Entry 8ZLW (X-ray diffraction, 2.20 A resolution); this record covers chains A and R of the 3 polymer chains in the assembly.

== Chain A ==
Protein: Maltodextrin-binding protein
Organism: Escherichia coli #1/H766
Reference sequence: A0A4P1LXE0 (A0A4P1LXE0_SERSF); residues 2-370 here correspond to UniProt positions 3-371 (UniProt number = residue number + 1)
Amino-acid sequence (376 residues; each row starts with the number of its first residue):
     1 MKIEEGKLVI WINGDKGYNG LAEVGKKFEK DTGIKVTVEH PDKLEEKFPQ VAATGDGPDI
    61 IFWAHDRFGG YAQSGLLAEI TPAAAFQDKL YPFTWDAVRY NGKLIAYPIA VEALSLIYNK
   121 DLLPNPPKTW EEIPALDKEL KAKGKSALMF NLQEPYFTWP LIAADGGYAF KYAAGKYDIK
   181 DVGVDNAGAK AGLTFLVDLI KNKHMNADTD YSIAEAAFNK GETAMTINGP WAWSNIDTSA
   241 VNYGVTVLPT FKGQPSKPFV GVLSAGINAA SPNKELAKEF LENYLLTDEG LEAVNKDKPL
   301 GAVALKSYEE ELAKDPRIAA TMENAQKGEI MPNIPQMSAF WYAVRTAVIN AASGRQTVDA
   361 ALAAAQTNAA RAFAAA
Not modelled in the structure: 173, 371-376
Differences from the reference sequence: initiating methionine (1); conflict Ala83 (Asp84 in A0A4P1LXE0), Ala84 (Lys85 in A0A4P1LXE0), Ala173 (Glu174 in A0A4P1LXE0), Ala174 (Asn175 in A0A4P1LXE0), Ala240 (Lys241 in A0A4P1LXE0), Ala360 (Glu361 in A0A4P1LXE0), Ala363 (Lys364 in A0A4P1LXE0), Ala364 (Asp365 in A0A4P1LXE0); expression tag (371-376)

== Chain R ==
Protein: Serine/threonine-protein phosphatase rdgC
Organism: Drosophila melanogaster
Notes: EC 3.1.3.16
Reference sequence: P40421 (RDGC_DROME); residues 3-15 here correspond to UniProt positions 13-25 (UniProt number = residue number + 10)
Amino-acid sequence (33 residues; each row starts with the number of its first residue; a row labelled like 2A-2J holds insertion residues (2A, then the next letters in order)):
     1 MD
 2A-2J ENAIRAAIFI
     3 QKWYRRHQAR REMLEHHHHH H
Not modelled in the structure: 1, 21-23
Differences from the reference sequence: expression tag (16-23)

== How chain A and chain R interact ==
Contacting residue pairs - 24 pairs, chain A then chain R:
  Asn13(A) - Arg12(R)  hydrogen bond
  Asn13(A) - Leu16(R)
  Asp15(A) - Leu16(R)
  Asp42(A) - Arg8(R)  salt bridge
  Lys43(A) - Arg8(R)
  Lys43(A) - Arg12(R)
  Leu44(A) - Arg12(R)
  Glu45(A) - Arg12(R)  salt bridge
  Glu45(A) - Met15(R)
  Trp63(A) - Arg12(R)
  Trp63(A) - Met15(R)  hydrophobic
  Glu112(A) - His18(R)  salt bridge
  Asn151(A) - His19(R)
  Glu154(A) - His18(R)
  Glu154(A) - His19(R)
  Glu154(A) - His20(R)  hydrogen bond (side chain-backbone)
  Tyr156(A) - His18(R)
  Phe157(A) - Glu17(R)
  Phe157(A) - His18(R)
  Tyr211(A) - Glu17(R)
  Tyr211(A) - His19(R)
  Trp231(A) - Leu16(R)
  Trp231(A) - Glu17(R)
  Trp231(A) - His18(R)

== In short ==
Chain A and chain R form an interface of 14 and 8 residues respectively; the contacts include 2 hydrogen bonds
and 3 salt bridges. Among the polar pairs are Asp42(A)-Arg8(R), Glu45(A)-Arg12(R) and Glu112(A)-His18(R).
Here chain A is Maltodextrin-binding protein (Escherichia coli #1/H766) and chain R is
Serine/threonine-protein phosphatase rdgC (Drosophila melanogaster). Entry 8ZLW (Crystal Structure of RDGC IQ
motif/dCaM Complex) was determined by X-ray diffraction (same publication as 8ZLX).
